1PZH - chains B and C of the 4 polymer chains in the assembly; structure by X-ray diffraction, 1.90 A resolution.

Chain B (and C):
Molecule: lactate dehydrogenase
From: Toxoplasma gondii
Notes: EC 1.1.1.27; chain C of this document is another copy of the same molecule, construct and numbering; everything in this record applies to it too
Reference sequence: P90613 (P90613_TOXGO); the construct has insertions or renumbered stretches relative to UniProt, so the offset changes along the chain: 12-33 = UniProt 1-22; 35-47 = UniProt 23-35; 49-72 = UniProt 36-59; 74-81 = UniProt 62-69; 11 more segments
Amino-acid sequence (331 residues; each row starts with the number of its first residue; note: 17 numbers in that range are skipped by the numbering (no residue carries them; nothing is unmodelled there); a row labelled like 73A-73B holds insertion residues (73A, then the next letters in order)):
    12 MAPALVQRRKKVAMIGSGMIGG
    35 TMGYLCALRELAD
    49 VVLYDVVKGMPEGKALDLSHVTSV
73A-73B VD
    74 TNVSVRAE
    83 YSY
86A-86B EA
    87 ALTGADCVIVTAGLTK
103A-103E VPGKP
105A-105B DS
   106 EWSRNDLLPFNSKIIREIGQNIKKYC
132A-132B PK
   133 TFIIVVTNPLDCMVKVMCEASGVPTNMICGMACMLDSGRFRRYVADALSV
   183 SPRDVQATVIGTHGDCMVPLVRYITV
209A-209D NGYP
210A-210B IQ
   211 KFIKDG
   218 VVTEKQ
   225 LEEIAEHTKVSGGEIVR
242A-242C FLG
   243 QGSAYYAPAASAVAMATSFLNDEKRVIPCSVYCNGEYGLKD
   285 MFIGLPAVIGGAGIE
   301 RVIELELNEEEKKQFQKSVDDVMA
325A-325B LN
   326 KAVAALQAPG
Not modelled in the structure: 12-13 (chain C: 12-13, 333-335)
Construct notes: cloning artifact (334-335)
Residues lining bound ligands:
  - NAD (nicotinamide-adenine-dinucleotide): Gly27, Ser28, Gly29, Met30, Ile31, Gly32, Tyr52, Asp53, Val54, Val55, Met58, Tyr85, Thr97, Ala98, Gly99, Leu100, Thr101, Leu112, Asn116, Ile119, Val138, Thr139, Asn140, Leu142, Met163, Ala164, Leu167, His195, Ser245, Ala246, Pro250
  - oxalate ion (OXL): Trp107, Arg109, Asn140, Leu167, Arg171, His195, Gly236, Ser245, Ala246

Interface between chain B and chain C:
Residue-residue contacts - 55 pairs, chain B then chain C:
  Arg173(B) - Arg185(C)
  Ser181(B) - Lys266(C)
  Val182(B) - Lys266(C)
  Val182(B) - Val268(C)  hydrophobic
  Val182(B) - Val292(C)  hydrophobic
  Ser183(B) - Glu265(C)
  Ser183(B) - Lys266(C)  hydrogen bond (backbone-backbone)
  Arg185(B) - Arg173(C)
  Arg185(B) - Arg185(C)
  Arg185(B) - Arg267(C)
  Asp186(B) - Arg267(C)  salt bridge
  Asp186(B) - Val268(C)  hydrogen bond (side chain-backbone)
  Gln188(B) - Gln188(C)
  Gln188(B) - Asn209A(C)
  Gln188(B) - Gly209B(C)
  Thr190(B) - Asn209A(C)
  Thr190(B) - Tyr209C(C)  hydrogen bond
  Tyr205(B) - Gly209B(C)
  Tyr205(B) - Pro209D(C)
  Thr207(B) - Gly209B(C)
  Val208(B) - Val268(C)  hydrophobic
  Asn209A(B) - Gln188(C)
  Asn209A(B) - Thr190(C)
  Asn209A(B) - Val268(C)
  Gly209B(B) - Gln188(C)
  Gly209B(B) - Tyr205(C)
  Gly209B(B) - Thr207(C)
  Tyr209C(B) - Thr190(C)  hydrogen bond
  Tyr209C(B) - Val268(C)  hydrophobic
  Tyr209C(B) - Pro290(C)  hydrophobic
  Tyr209C(B) - Ile303(C)  hydrophobic
  Tyr209C(B) - Leu305(C)  hydrophobic
  Pro209D(B) - Tyr205(C)
  Lys211(B) - Glu304(C)  hydrogen bond (side chain-backbone)
  Phe212(B) - Arg301(C)
  Phe212(B) - Ile303(C)  hydrophobic
  Asp215(B) - Arg301(C)  salt bridge
  Glu265(B) - Ser183(C)
  Lys266(B) - Ser181(C)
  Lys266(B) - Val182(C)
  Lys266(B) - Ser183(C)  hydrogen bond (backbone-backbone)
  Arg267(B) - Arg185(C)
  Arg267(B) - Asp186(C)  salt bridge
  Val268(B) - Val182(C)  hydrophobic
  Val268(B) - Asp186(C)  hydrogen bond (backbone-side chain)
  Val268(B) - Val208(C)  hydrophobic
  Val268(B) - Asn209A(C)
  Val268(B) - Tyr209C(C)  hydrophobic
  Pro290(B) - Tyr209C(C)  hydrophobic
  Arg301(B) - Val218(C)
  Ile303(B) - Phe212(C)  hydrophobic
  Glu304(B) - Lys211(C)  salt bridge
  Leu305(B) - Tyr209C(C)  hydrophobic
  Glu306(B) - Lys211(C)
  Glu306(B) - Lys214(C)  salt bridge
Other interface residues (no listed pair), chain B (31 interface residues in all): Val218, Pro270, Val292
Other interface residues (no listed pair), chain C (32 interface residues in all): Asp215, Pro270, Glu306

Overview:
31 residues of chain B and 32 residues of chain C are in contact; the contacts include 7 hydrogen bonds and 5
salt bridges. Polar contacts include Asp186(B)-Arg267(C), Asp215(B)-Arg301(C) and Glu304(B)-Lys211(C). Ligands
of chain B: oxalate ion and NAD.
Chain B and chain C are both lactate dehydrogenase (Toxoplasma gondii); the structure, T.gondii LDH1 ternary
complex with NAD and oxalate, was determined by X-ray diffraction (same publication as 1PZE, 1PZF and 1PZG).
